6N2O - chains B and C of the 4 polymer chains in the assembly; structure by X-ray diffraction, 2.82 A resolution.

[Chain B]
Molecule: Pyruvate ferredoxin/flavodoxin oxidoreductase, beta subunit
From: Magnetococcus marinus (strain ATCC BAA-1437 / JCM 17883 / MC-1)
UniProtKB: A0L8G5 (A0L8G5_MAGMM); residues 1-292 here = UniProt positions 1-292
Sequence (292 residues; each row starts with the number of its first residue):
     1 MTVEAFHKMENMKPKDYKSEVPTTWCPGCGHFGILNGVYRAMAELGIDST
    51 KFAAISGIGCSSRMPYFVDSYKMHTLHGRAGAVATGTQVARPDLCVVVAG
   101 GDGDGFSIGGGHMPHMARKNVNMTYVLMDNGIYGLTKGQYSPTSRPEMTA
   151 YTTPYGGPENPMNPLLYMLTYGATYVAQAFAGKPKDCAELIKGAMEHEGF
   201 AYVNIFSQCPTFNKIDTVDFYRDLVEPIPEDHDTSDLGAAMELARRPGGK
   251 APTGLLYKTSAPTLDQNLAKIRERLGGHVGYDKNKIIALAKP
Not modelled in the structure: 1
Metal / ion sites: 4Fe-4S cluster Fe: Cys26, Cys29, Cys60, Cys209; Mg2+: Asp102, Asn130, Ile132 (together with thiamine diphosphate)
Ligand contacts:
  - 2-oxoglutaric acid (AKG): Ile58, Arg63, His74, Leu135, Thr136
  - coenzyme A (COA): Lys137, Tyr151, Phe212
  - 4Fe-4S cluster (SF4): Trp25, Cys26, Cys29, His31, Cys60, Asn130, Gly134, Cys209, Pro210, Thr211, Phe212
  - thiamine diphosphate (TPP): His31, Ile58, Gly59, Cys60, Ser61, His77, Gly101, Asp102, Gly103, Asp104, Ile108, Asn130, Ile132, Tyr133, Gly134, Leu135, Thr136
What the authors report for this chain:
  - binding site for succinyl-coenzyme A: Arg63, Lys137
  - binding site for 2-oxoglutaric acid: Arg63, Leu135
  - mutagenesis - R63A, R63L: abolished catalytic activity on 2-oxoglutarate
  - specificity-determining residues: Arg63 (by similarity / conservation)

[Chain C]
Molecule: Pyruvate flavodoxin/ferredoxin oxidoreductase domain protein
From: Magnetococcus marinus (strain ATCC BAA-1437 / JCM 17883 / MC-1)
UniProtKB: A0L8G4 (A0L8G4_MAGMM); residues 1-573 here = UniProt positions 1-573
Sequence (573 residues; each row starts with the number of its first residue):
     1 MEKKDLIIRVAGEGGEGIISSGDFIAAACARAGLEVYTFKTFPAEIKGGY
    51 AMYQVRASSEKLYCQGDTFDVFCAFNGEAYEQNKDKIKPGTAFVYDYPGG
   101 DFEPDEIPEGVFAYPIPMSQTAKEMKSYRSKNMVALGALSELFNISENTL
   151 KEVLSDKFGKKGEEVLAFNLEAFDKGKALAKALTKADPFRVADPQEPKDV
   201 IIMAGNDAVGLGGILGGLEFFSAYPITPATEVAKYVATHLPKCGGDLVQA
   251 EDEIASIAQVLGASYAGKKSMTATSGPGLALMSEMLGMAHMSETPCLVVD
   301 VQRGGPSTGLPTKHEQSDLFLAIHGGHGDSPRIVLSVEDVKDCISMTVDG
   351 LNLAEKYQAPVIVLSDGSLAFSTQTIPRPKPEDFTIINRKTWDGQGTYKR
   401 YELTEDNISPMAAPGTPNAKHIATGLEHGETGAPNYSPANHELMHRKRFN
   451 KQNSVLDFYKNMEVEGVEGEADVGIITWGSTIGVVREAMQRLTAEGLKVK
   501 AMYPKLLWPMPVADYDAFGATCKKVIVPEVNFQGQLSHFIRAETSIKPIP
   551 YTICGGLPFTPEMIVNRVKEEIQ
Not modelled in the structure: 1
Ligand contacts: succinyl-coenzyme A / thiamine diphosphate: Gly14, Gly15, Glu16, Gly17, Ile18, Ile19, Ser20, Phe42, Pro43, Ala44, Glu45, Ile46, Lys47, Ala51, Arg129, Ser130, Asn132, Met133, Lys157, Phe158, Lys161, Val165, Asn169, Tyr224, Pro225, Ile226, Thr227, Glu253, Pro277, Leu281, Arg303, Thr308, Pro311, Thr312
What the authors report for this chain:
  - binding site for succinyl-coenzyme A: Ser20, Ala44, Glu45, Ile46, Arg129, Asn132, Lys157, Phe158, Lys161, Asn169, Thr227, Arg303
  - binding site for coenzyme A: Ser20, Asn132, Lys157
  - binding site for 2-oxoglutaric acid: Thr227, Arg303
  - mutagenesis - T227A, R303A: abolished catalytic activity on 2-oxoglutarate
  - mutagenesis - E45Q: decreased catalytic activity
  - mutagenesis - Y436F: unchanged catalytic activity
  - mutagenesis - I46A (2033+/-206 min-1): unchanged catalytic activity on benzyl viologen (BV)

[Interface between chain B and chain C]
Residue-residue contacts (99; chain B residue first):
  Ser49(B) with Lys420(C), hydrogen bond
  Thr50(B) with Gly415(C), hydrogen bond (backbone-backbone); Thr416(C); Pro417(C); Lys420(C)
  Arg63(B) with Tyr436(C)
  Tyr66(B) with Ile422(C), hydrophobic; Thr424(C), hydrogen bond; Leu426(C); Pro434(C)
  Asp69(B) with Lys420(C), salt bridge
  Ser70(B) with Lys420(C); His421(C)
  Tyr71(B) with Tyr265(C); Ala412(C); Ala413(C), hydrogen bond (side chain-backbone); Pro414(C), hydrophobic; Gly415(C); Thr416(C), hydrogen bond (side chain-backbone); Ala419(C), hydrogen bond (side chain-backbone); Lys420(C); His421(C)
  Lys72(B) with Tyr265(C), hydrogen bond (backbone-side chain); His421(C), hydrogen bond (backbone-backbone); Ile422(C); Ala423(C), hydrogen bond (backbone-backbone)
  Met73(B) with Tyr265(C), hydrophobic; Met288(C), hydrophobic; Ala423(C)
  His74(B) with Met288(C); Ala423(C), hydrogen bond (backbone-backbone); Thr424(C); Gly425(C), hydrogen bond (backbone-backbone); Leu426(C)
  Thr75(B) with Met288(C)
  Leu76(B) with Glu284(C); Met285(C), hydrophobic; Met288(C), hydrophobic
  Arg79(B) with Ile254(C); Met285(C)
  Ala82(B) with Ala258(C), hydrophobic; Gln259(C)
  Val83(B) with Ala258(C); Gly262(C)
  Thr85(B) with Gln259(C)
  Gly86(B) with Gln259(C); Gly262(C); Ala263(C), hydrogen bond (backbone-backbone)
  Thr87(B) with Gly262(C), hydrogen bond (side chain-backbone); Ala263(C)
  Val89(B) with Phe220(C), hydrophobic; Asp246(C)
  Ala90(B) with Ala263(C), hydrophobic; Lys268(C), hydrogen bond (backbone-side chain)
  Arg91(B) with Ala266(C); Pro414(C), hydrogen bond (side chain-backbone)
  Leu94(B) with Pro414(C), hydrophobic
  His112(B) with Glu251(C), salt bridge; Asp252(C); Ala255(C)
  His115(B) with Glu251(C)
  Lys119(B) with Val248(C); Gln249(C), hydrogen bond (side chain-backbone)
  Leu268(B) with Asp246(C); Leu247(C); Val248(C), hydrophobic
  Ile271(B) with Pro241(C), hydrophobic
  Arg272(B) with Pro241(C); Gly244(C); Gly245(C); Asp246(C), salt bridge
  Leu275(B) with Pro241(C), hydrophobic
  Gly277(B) with Pro241(C); Lys242(C)
  His278(B) with Lys242(C), hydrogen bond (backbone-backbone); Cys243(C); Gly244(C), hydrogen bond (backbone-backbone)
  Val279(B) with Cys243(C)
  Tyr281(B) with Lys242(C)
  Lys283(B) with Ile214(C); Leu215(C); Cys243(C), hydrogen bond; Pro381(C)
  Asn284(B) with Arg378(C); Pro381(C)
  Ile286(B) with Leu211(C), hydrophobic; Tyr235(C); His239(C); Cys243(C), hydrophobic
  Ile287(B) with Leu211(C), hydrophobic; Leu215(C), hydrophobic; Pro379(C)
  Leu289(B) with His239(C)
  Ala290(B) with Ile201(C); Ile202(C), hydrogen bond (backbone-backbone)
  Lys291(B) with Ile201(C)
  Pro292(B) with Ala30(C), hydrophobic; Arg31(C), hydrogen bond (backbone-side chain); Val200(C)
Other interface residues (no listed pair), chain B (43 interface residues in all): Lys51, Gly111
Other interface residues (no listed pair), chain C (59 interface residues in all): Thr238, Ala250, Leu261, Thr294, Lys380, Gly432

[Summary]
The interface between chain B and chain C involves 43 residues on one side and 59 on the other, with 21
hydrogen bonds and 3 salt bridges. Polar pairs include Asp69(B)-Lys420(C), His112(B)-Glu251(C) and
Arg272(B)-Asp246(C). The paper reports a binding site for succinyl-coenzyme A at Arg63(B), Lys137(B) and
Ser20(C) among others; R63A and R63L of chain B abolish catalytic activity on 2-oxoglutarate; 7 substitutions
were tested in all.
Here chain B is Pyruvate ferredoxin/flavodoxin oxidoreductase, beta subunit and chain C is Pyruvate
flavodoxin/ferredoxin oxidoreductase domain protein, both from Magnetococcus marinus (strain ATCC BAA-1437 /
JCM 17883 / MC-1). Entry 6N2O (2-oxoglutarate:ferredoxin oxidoreductase from Magnetococcus marinus with
2-oxoglutarate, coenzyme A and succinyl-CoA bound) was determined by X-ray diffraction (same publication as
6N2N).
